PDB entry 8AD0 | X-ray diffraction, 3.11 A resolution | chains A and E of the 6 polymer chains in the assembly

[Chain A]
Molecule: Na(+)-translocating NADH-quinone reductase subunit A
From: Vibrio cholerae
Notes: EC 7.2.1.1
UniProt: A0A655PZA5 (A0A655PZA5_VIBCL); residues 1-446 here correspond to UniProt positions 17-462 (UniProt number = residue number + 16)
Amino-acid sequence (468 residues; row label = number of the first residue in the row; numbers below 1 keep their minus sign (Met-21 is residue -21)):
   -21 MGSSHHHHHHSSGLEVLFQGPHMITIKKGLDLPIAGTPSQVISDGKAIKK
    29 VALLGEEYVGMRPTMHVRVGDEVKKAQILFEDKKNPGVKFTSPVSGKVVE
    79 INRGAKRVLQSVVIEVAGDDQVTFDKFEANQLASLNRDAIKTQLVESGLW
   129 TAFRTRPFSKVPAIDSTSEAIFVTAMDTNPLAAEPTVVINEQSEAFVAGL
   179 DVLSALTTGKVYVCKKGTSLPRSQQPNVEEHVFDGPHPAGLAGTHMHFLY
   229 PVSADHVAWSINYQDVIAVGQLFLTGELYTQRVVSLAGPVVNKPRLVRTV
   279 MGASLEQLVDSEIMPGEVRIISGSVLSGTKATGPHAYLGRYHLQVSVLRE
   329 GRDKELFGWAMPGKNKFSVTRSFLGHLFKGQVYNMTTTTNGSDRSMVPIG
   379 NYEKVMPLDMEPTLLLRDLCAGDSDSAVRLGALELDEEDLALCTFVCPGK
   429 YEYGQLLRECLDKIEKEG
Not modelled in the structure: -21 to 0, 330-372
Differences from the reference sequence: initiating methionine (-21); expression tag (-20 to 0)

[Chain E]
Molecule: Na(+)-translocating NADH-quinone reductase subunit E
From: Vibrio cholerae
Notes: EC 7.2.1.1
UniProt: A0A085QWM0 (A0A085QWM0_VIBCL); residues 1-198 here = UniProt positions 1-198
Amino-acid sequence (198 residues; row label = number of the first residue in the row):
     1 MEHYISLLVKSIFIENMALSFFLGMCTFLAVSKKVKTSFGLGIAVIVVLT
    51 ISVPVNNLVYNLVLKPDALVEGVDLSFLNFITFIGVIAALVQILEMILDR
   101 FFPPLYNALGIFLPLITVNCAIFGGVSFMVQRDYSFAESVVYGFGSGVGW
   151 MLAIVALAGIREKMKYSDVPPGLRGLGITFITAGLMALGFMSFSGVQL
Not modelled in the structure: 1
Bound ions: 2Fe-2S cluster Fe: Cys26, Cys120 (shared with 2 residues of chain D)
Small-molecule neighbours: 2Fe-2S cluster (FES): Gly24, Met25, Cys26, Val118, Asn119, Cys120

[Chain A / chain E interface]
Residue-residue contacts (8):
  Met374(A) with Tyr166(E)
  Arg395(A) with Lys163(E), hydrogen bond (side chain-backbone); Tyr166(E)
  Asp396(A) with Lys165(E), salt bridge
  Cys398(A) with Tyr166(E), hydrophobic
  Asp401(A) with Lys165(E), salt bridge
  Arg407(A) with Lys36(E)
  Tyr429(A) with Tyr166(E), hydrogen bond
Other interface residues (no listed pair), chain A (10 interface residues in all): Ser373, Ala399, Ser404

[Overview]
10 residues of chain A face 4 of chain E across their interface; the contacts include 2 hydrogen bonds and 2
salt bridges. Polar contacts include Asp396(A)-Lys165(E), Asp401(A)-Lys165(E) and Arg395(A)-Lys163(E). Bound
to chain E: 2Fe-2S cluster. Cys26(E) and Cys120(E) coordinate a 2Fe-2S cluster Fe ion.
Here chain A is Na(+)-translocating NADH-quinone reductase subunit A and chain E is Na(+)-translocating
NADH-quinone reductase subunit E, both from Vibrio cholerae. Entry 8AD0 (X-ray structure of Na+-NQR from
Vibrio cholerae in different conformation at 3.1 A) was determined by X-ray diffraction.
